Entry 2E2G (X-ray diffraction, 2.40 A resolution); this record covers chains B and I of the 10 polymer chains in the assembly.

[Chain B (and I)]
Name: Probable peroxiredoxin
From: Aeropyrum pernix
Notes: EC 1.11.1.15; chain I of this document is another copy of the same molecule, construct and numbering; everything in this record applies to it too
Reference sequence: Q9Y9L0 (TDXH_AERPE); numbering as in UniProt (aligned over 1-250)
Chain sequence (250 residues; numbered 1 to 250; the number before each row is that of its first residue):
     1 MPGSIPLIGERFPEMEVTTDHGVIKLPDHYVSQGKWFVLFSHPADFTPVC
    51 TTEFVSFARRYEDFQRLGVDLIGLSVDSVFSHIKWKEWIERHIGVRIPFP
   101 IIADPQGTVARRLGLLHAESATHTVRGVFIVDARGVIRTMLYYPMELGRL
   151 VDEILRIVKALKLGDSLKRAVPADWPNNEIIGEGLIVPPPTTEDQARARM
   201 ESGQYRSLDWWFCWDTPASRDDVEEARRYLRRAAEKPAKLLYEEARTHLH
Unresolved in the structure: 1-3, 118-120, 246-250 (chain I: 1-3, 117-120, 246-250)
Sequence notes: engineered mutation S207 (Cys in Q9Y9L0)
Reported in the primary citation:
  - catalytic residues: H42, R149 (proposed by the authors, not directly observed)

[Interface between chain B and chain I]
Pairs across the interface (20; chain B residue first):
  P189(B) with F80(I), hydrophobic
  P190(B) with F80(I)
  T191(B) with T19(I); D20(I); V79(I); F80(I)
  T192(B) with D20(I); H21(I); G22(I); I83(I)
  E193(B) with D20(I), hydrogen bond (backbone-backbone); H21(I), salt bridge; I83(I); K86(I), salt bridge
  D209(B) with K84(I), salt bridge
  W210(B) with F80(I); I83(I), hydrophobic; K84(I); E87(I), hydrogen bond
  W211(B) with K84(I)

[In short]
Chain B and chain I form an interface of 8 and 10 residues respectively, with 2 hydrogen bonds and 3 salt
bridges. Polar contacts include E193(B)-H21(I), E193(B)-K86(I) and D209(B)-K84(I). From the paper: catalytic
residues H42(B) and R149(B).
Both chains are Probable peroxiredoxin (Aeropyrum pernix). Entry 2E2G (Crystal structure of archaeal
peroxiredoxin, thioredoxin peroxidase from Aeropyrum pernix K1 (pre-oxidation form)) was determined by X-ray
diffraction, deposited together with 2ZCT, 2E2M and 2NVL.
